4X7S - chains H and L; structure by X-ray diffraction, 1.90 A resolution.

# Chain H
Name: Epididymis luminal protein 214
Source organism: Homo sapiens
Sequence (222 residues; row label = number of the first residue in the row):
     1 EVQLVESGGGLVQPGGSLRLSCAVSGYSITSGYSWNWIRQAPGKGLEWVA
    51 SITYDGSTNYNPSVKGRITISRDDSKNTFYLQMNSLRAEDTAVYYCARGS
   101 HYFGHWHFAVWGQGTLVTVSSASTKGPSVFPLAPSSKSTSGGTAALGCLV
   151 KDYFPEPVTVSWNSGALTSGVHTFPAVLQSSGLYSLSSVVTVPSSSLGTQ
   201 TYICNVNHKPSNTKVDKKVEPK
Disulfides: Cys-22/Cys-96, Cys-148/Cys-204

# Chain L
Name: Ig kappa chain C region
Source organism: Homo sapiens
Sequence (218 residues; numbered 1 to 218; the number before each row is that of its first residue):
     1 DIQLTQSPSSLSASVGDRVTITCRASQSVDYDGDSYMNWYQQKPGKAPKL
    51 LIYAASYLESGVPSRFSGSGSGTDFTLTISSLQPEDFATYYCQQSHEDPY
   101 TFGQGTKVEIKRTVAAPSVFIFPPSDEQLKSGTASVVCLLNNFYPREAKV
   151 QWKVDNALQSGNSQESVTEQDSKDSTYSLSSTLTLSKADYEKHKVYACEV
   201 THQGLSSPVTKSFNRGEC
Disulfides: Cys-23/Cys-92, Cys-138/Cys-198

# Chain H / chain L interface
Residue-residue contacts - 74 pairs, chain H then chain L:
  Gln-40(H) / Gln-42(L)  hydrogen bond
  Gln-40(H) / Tyr-91(L)  hydrogen bond
  Lys-44(H) / Tyr-91(L)
  Gly-45(H) / Tyr-91(L)
  Leu-46(H) / Pro-48(L)  hydrophobic
  Leu-46(H) / Tyr-91(L)  hydrophobic
  Leu-46(H) / Phe-102(L)
  Trp-48(H) / Pro-99(L)  hydrophobic
  Trp-48(H) / Tyr-100(L)
  Asn-59(H) / Asp-98(L)  hydrogen bond
  Asn-61(H) / Pro-99(L)
  Pro-62(H) / Pro-99(L)
  Tyr-95(H) / Gln-42(L)  hydrogen bond
  Tyr-95(H) / Lys-46(L)
  Tyr-95(H) / Ala-47(L)  hydrophobic
  Phe-103(H) / Tyr-36(L)
  Phe-103(H) / Tyr-53(L)  hydrophobic
  Phe-103(H) / Ala-54(L)  hydrophobic
  Phe-103(H) / Tyr-57(L)
  Gly-104(H) / Tyr-36(L)
  Trp-106(H) / Gln-93(L)  hydrogen bond (backbone-side chain)
  Trp-106(H) / Ser-95(L)
  Trp-106(H) / Tyr-100(L)  hydrogen bond
  His-107(H) / Asn-38(L)
  His-107(H) / Tyr-40(L)
  His-107(H) / Leu-50(L)
  His-107(H) / Tyr-53(L)
  Phe-108(H) / Tyr-40(L)  hydrogen bond (backbone-side chain)
  Phe-108(H) / Leu-50(L)
  Phe-108(H) / Gln-93(L)
  Ala-109(H) / Leu-50(L)  hydrophobic
  Ala-109(H) / Glu-59(L)
  Trp-111(H) / Tyr-40(L)  hydrophobic
  Trp-111(H) / Ala-47(L)  hydrophobic
  Trp-111(H) / Pro-48(L)
  Gly-112(H) / Ala-47(L)
  Val-129(H) / Glu-127(L)
  Phe-130(H) / Ser-125(L)
  Phe-130(H) / Glu-127(L)
  Phe-130(H) / Gln-128(L)
  Pro-131(H) / Ser-125(L)
  Pro-131(H) / Glu-127(L)
  Leu-132(H) / Phe-122(L)
  Leu-132(H) / Val-137(L)  hydrophobic
  Ala-133(H) / Phe-122(L)
  Ser-136(H) / Cys-218(L)  hydrogen bond (side chain-backbone)
  Thr-143(H) / Phe-120(L)
  Ala-145(H) / Phe-120(L)  hydrophobic
  Ala-145(H) / Phe-122(L)
  Ala-145(H) / Leu-139(L)  hydrophobic
  Leu-149(H) / Ser-135(L)
  Lys-151(H) / Gln-128(L)
  Lys-151(H) / Ser-135(L)
  His-172(H) / Asn-141(L)  hydrogen bond
  His-172(H) / Asn-142(L)  hydrogen bond
  His-172(H) / Asp-171(L)
  His-172(H) / Ser-178(L)
  Phe-174(H) / Leu-139(L)  hydrophobic
  Phe-174(H) / Ser-166(L)
  Phe-174(H) / Thr-168(L)
  Phe-174(H) / Ser-178(L)
  Phe-174(H) / Leu-179(L)
  Phe-174(H) / Ser-180(L)
  Pro-175(H) / Ser-166(L)  hydrogen bond (backbone-side chain)
  Pro-175(H) / Val-167(L)
  Val-177(H) / Gln-164(L)
  Val-177(H) / Glu-165(L)
  Leu-178(H) / Gln-164(L)  hydrogen bond (backbone-side chain)
  Gln-179(H) / Gln-164(L)
  Ser-187(H) / Ser-180(L)  hydrogen bond
  Val-189(H) / Leu-139(L)  hydrophobic
  Thr-191(H) / Asn-141(L)
  Lys-217(H) / Glu-127(L)  salt bridge
  Lys-222(H) / Asp-126(L)  salt bridge
Also at the interface, not in a pair above, chain H (45 interface residues in all): Ile-38, Glu-47, Pro-134, Ala-144, Leu-146, Thr-173, Ala-176
Also at the interface, not in a pair above, chain L (42 interface residues in all): Asp-34, Thr-133

# Overview
45 residues of chain H face 42 of chain L across their interface, with 13 hydrogen bonds and 2 salt bridges.
Polar pairs include Lys-217(H)/Glu-127(L), Lys-222(H)/Asp-126(L) and Gln-40(H)/Gln-42(L).
Here chain H is Epididymis luminal protein 214 and chain L is Ig kappa chain C region, both from Homo sapiens.
Entry 4X7S (Structure of omalizumab Fab fragment crystal form 1) was determined by X-ray diffraction together
with 4X7T from the same study.
